8T0V - chains C and D of the 4 polymer chains in the assembly; structure by electron microscopy, 3.00 A resolution.

[Chain C (and D)]
Name: D-lysine 5,6-aminomutase beta subunit
Source organism: Caldanaerobacter subterraneus subsp. tengcongensis
Notes: chain D of this document is another copy of the same molecule, construct and numbering; everything in this record applies to it too
Reference sequence: Q8RBT2 (Q8RBT2_CALS4); numbering as in UniProt (aligned over 11-269)
Sequence (259 residues; row label = number of the first residue in the row):
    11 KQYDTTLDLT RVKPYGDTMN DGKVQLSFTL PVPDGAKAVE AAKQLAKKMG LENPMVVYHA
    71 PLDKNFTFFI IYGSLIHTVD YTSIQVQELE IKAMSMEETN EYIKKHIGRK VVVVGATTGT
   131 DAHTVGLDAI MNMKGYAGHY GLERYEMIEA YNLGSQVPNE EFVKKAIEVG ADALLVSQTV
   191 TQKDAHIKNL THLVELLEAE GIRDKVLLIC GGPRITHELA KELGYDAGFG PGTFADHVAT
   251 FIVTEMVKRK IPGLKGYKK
Disordered / not traced: 95-269 (chain D: fully traced)

[How chain C and chain D interact]
Contacting residue pairs (56; chain C residue first):
  Lys-11(C) / Asp-194(D)  salt bridge
  Leu-17(C) / Pro-41(D)  hydrophobic
  Lys-23(C) / Pro-41(D)
  Pro-24(C) / Thr-39(D)
  Pro-24(C) / Leu-55(D)
  Tyr-25(C) / Thr-39(D)  hydrogen bond (backbone-backbone)
  Tyr-25(C) / Phe-76(D)  hydrophobic
  Met-29(C) / Pro-41(D)  hydrophobic
  Lys-33(C) / Gln-192(D)  hydrogen bond
  Val-34(C) / Ser-37(D)
  Gln-35(C) / Gln-35(D)  hydrogen bond
  Gln-35(C) / Leu-36(D)
  Gln-35(C) / Ser-37(D)  hydrogen bond (backbone-backbone)
  Leu-36(C) / Gln-35(D)
  Leu-36(C) / Leu-36(D)  hydrophobic
  Ser-37(C) / Gln-35(D)  hydrogen bond
  Thr-39(C) / Pro-24(D)
  Thr-39(C) / Tyr-25(D)  hydrogen bond (backbone-backbone)
  Pro-41(C) / Leu-17(D)  hydrophobic
  Pro-41(C) / Lys-23(D)
  Pro-41(C) / Met-29(D)  hydrophobic
  Val-42(C) / Val-22(D)  hydrophobic
  Val-42(C) / Tyr-91(D)  hydrophobic
  Pro-43(C) / Tyr-91(D)
  Ala-46(C) / Gln-97(D)  hydrogen bond (backbone-side chain)
  Lys-47(C) / Tyr-91(D)
  Lys-47(C) / Ile-94(D)
  Glu-50(C) / Ile-94(D)
  Glu-50(C) / Gln-95(D)
  Glu-50(C) / Gln-97(D)
  Ala-51(C) / Ile-94(D)  hydrophobic
  Gln-54(C) / Val-89(D)
  Leu-55(C) / Leu-85(D)  hydrophobic
  Leu-55(C) / Val-89(D)  hydrophobic
  Lys-58(C) / His-87(D)
  Lys-58(C) / Thr-88(D)
  Met-59(C) / Met-59(D)
  Met-59(C) / Leu-61(D)  hydrophobic
  Met-59(C) / Leu-85(D)  hydrophobic
  Met-59(C) / His-87(D)
  Met-65(C) / Val-190(D)  hydrophobic
  Met-65(C) / Thr-191(D)  hydrogen bond
  Met-65(C) / Arg-224(D)
  Val-67(C) / Arg-224(D)
  Phe-76(C) / Tyr-25(D)  hydrophobic
  Leu-85(C) / Leu-55(D)  hydrophobic
  Leu-85(C) / Met-59(D)  hydrophobic
  His-87(C) / Leu-55(D)
  His-87(C) / Lys-58(D)
  Thr-88(C) / Lys-58(D)  hydrogen bond (backbone-side chain)
  Tyr-91(C) / Val-42(D)  hydrophobic
  Tyr-91(C) / Pro-43(D)
  Tyr-91(C) / Lys-47(D)
  Ile-94(C) / Lys-47(D)  hydrogen bond (backbone-side chain)
  Ile-94(C) / Glu-50(D)
  Ile-94(C) / Ala-51(D)  hydrophobic
Also at the interface, not in a pair above, chain C (42 interface residues in all): Leu-19, Val-22, Phe-38, Leu-40, Ala-48, Lys-53, Leu-61, Val-66, Val-89, Asp-90, Thr-92
Also at the interface, not in a pair above, chain D (43 interface residues in all): Leu-19, Lys-33, Val-34, Phe-38, Leu-40, Ala-48, Gln-54, Val-96, Glu-228

[Summary]
The interface between chain C and chain D involves 42 residues on one side and 43 on the other; the contacts
include 10 hydrogen bonds and 1 salt bridge. Among the polar pairs are Lys-11(C)/Asp-194(D),
Lys-33(C)/Gln-192(D) and Gln-35(C)/Gln-35(D).
Chain C and chain D are both D-lysine 5,6-aminomutase beta subunit (Caldanaerobacter subterraneus subsp.
tengcongensis); the structure, Closed state of lysine 5,6-aminomutase from Thermoanaerobacter tengcongensis,
was determined by electron microscopy.
